Entry 5W3E (electron microscopy, 2.53 A resolution); this record covers chains A and D of the 6 polymer chains in the assembly.

Chain A:
Name: viral protein 1
Source organism: Human rhinovirus 14
UniProtKB: P03303 (POLG_HRV14); residues 1-289 here correspond to UniProt positions 568-856 (UniProt number = residue number + 567)
Sequence (289 residues; each row starts with the number of its first residue):
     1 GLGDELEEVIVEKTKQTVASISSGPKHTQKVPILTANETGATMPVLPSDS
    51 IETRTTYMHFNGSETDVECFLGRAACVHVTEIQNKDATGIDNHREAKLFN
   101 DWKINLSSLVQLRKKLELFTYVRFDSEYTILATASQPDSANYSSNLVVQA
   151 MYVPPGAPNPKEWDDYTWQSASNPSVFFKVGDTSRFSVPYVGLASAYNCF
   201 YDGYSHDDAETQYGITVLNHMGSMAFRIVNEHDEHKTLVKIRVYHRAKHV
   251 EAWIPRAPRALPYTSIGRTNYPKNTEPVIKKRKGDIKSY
Unresolved in the structure: 1-15
UniProt features mapped onto this chain:
  - site: Y289 (Cleavage)

Chain D:
Name: viral protein 4
Source organism: Human rhinovirus 14
UniProtKB: P03303 (POLG_HRV14); residues 1-68 here correspond to UniProt positions 2-69 (UniProt number = residue number + 1)
Sequence (68 residues; row label = number of the first residue in the row):
     1 GAQVSTQKSGSHENQNILTNGSNQTFTVINYYKDAASTSSAGQSLSMDPS
    51 KFTEPVKDLMLKGAPALN
Unresolved in the structure: 1-28
UniProt features mapped onto this chain:
  - site: N68 (Cleavage)
  - lipidation: G1 (N-myristoyl glycine)

Chain A / chain D interface:
Contacting residue pairs (43):
  K30(A) - G63(D)
  V31(A) - G63(D)  hydrogen bond (backbone-backbone)
  P32(A) - K62(D)
  P32(A) - G63(D)
  T35(A) - A66(D)
  A36(A) - A66(D)
  T39(A) - V56(D)
  T39(A) - M60(D)
  T39(A) - L67(D)
  G40(A) - P55(D)
  A41(A) - T53(D)
  A41(A) - V56(D)  hydrophobic
  A41(A) - M60(D)  hydrophobic
  T42(A) - T53(D)  hydrogen bond (backbone-backbone)
  T42(A) - E54(D)
  M43(A) - M60(D)
  M43(A) - L61(D)
  M43(A) - K62(D)
  P44(A) - E54(D)
  P44(A) - K62(D)
  L46(A) - K62(D)
  D49(A) - K62(D)  salt bridge
  N61(A) - Q43(D)  hydrogen bond (backbone-side chain)
  G62(A) - Q43(D)  hydrogen bond (backbone-side chain)
  S63(A) - Q43(D)
  D66(A) - G42(D)
  D66(A) - Q43(D)
  D66(A) - S44(D)  hydrogen bond (side chain-backbone)
  E68(A) - S40(D)
  E68(A) - A41(D)  hydrogen bond (side chain-backbone)
  E68(A) - G42(D)
  D125(A) - A36(D)
  S187(A) - A36(D)  hydrogen bond (side chain-backbone)
  S187(A) - S37(D)
  P189(A) - A36(D)  hydrophobic
  R246(A) - S40(D)  hydrogen bond
  K248(A) - A36(D)  hydrogen bond (side chain-backbone)
  K248(A) - S37(D)
  K248(A) - T38(D)  hydrogen bond (side chain-backbone)
  H249(A) - A35(D)
  H249(A) - T38(D)  hydrogen bond
  H249(A) - S39(D)  hydrogen bond (side chain-backbone)
  P255(A) - F52(D)
Also at the interface, not in a pair above, chain A (28 interface residues in all): Q29, V45, V188

Summary:
28 residues of chain A and 21 residues of chain D are in contact, with 12 hydrogen bonds and 1 salt bridge.
Polar pairs include D49(A)-K62(D), N61(A)-Q43(D) and G62(A)-Q43(D).
Here chain A is viral protein 1 and chain D is viral protein 4, both from Human rhinovirus 14. Entry 5W3E
(CryoEM structure of rhinovirus B14 in complex with C5 Fab (33 degrees Celsius, molar ratio 1:3 ...) was
determined by electron microscopy (same publication as 5W3L, 5W3M and 5W3O).
